Entry 8QAT (electron microscopy, 3.20 A resolution); this record covers chains A and D of the 4 polymer chains in the assembly.

== Chain A ==
Molecule: Protein Hook homolog 3
Source organism: Homo sapiens
UniProt: Q86VS8 (HOOK3_HUMAN); numbering as in UniProt (aligned over 571-718)
Chain sequence (148 residues; numbered 571 to 718; the number before each row is that of its first residue):
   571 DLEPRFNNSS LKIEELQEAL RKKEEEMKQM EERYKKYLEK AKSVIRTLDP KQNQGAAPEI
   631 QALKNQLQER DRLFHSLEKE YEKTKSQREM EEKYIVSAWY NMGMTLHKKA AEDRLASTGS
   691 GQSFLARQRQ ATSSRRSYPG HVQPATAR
Unresolved in the structure: 571-626, 706-718
Curated features (UniProtKB/Swiss-Prot):
  - modified residue (Phosphoserine): Ser693, Ser707

== Chain D ==
Molecule: AKT-interacting protein
Source organism: Homo sapiens
UniProt: Q9H8T0 (AKTIP_HUMAN); residues 1-292 here = UniProt positions 1-292
Chain sequence (292 residues; row label = number of the first residue in the row):
     1 MNPFWSMSTS SVRKRSEGEE KTLTGDVKTS PPRTAPKKQL PSIPKNALPI TKPTSPAPAA
    61 QSTNGTHASY GPFYLEYSLL AEFTLVVKQK LPGVYVQPSY RSALMWFGVI FIRHGLYQDG
   121 VFKFTVYIPD NYPDGDCPRL VFDIPVFHPL VDPTSGELDV KRAFAKWRRN HNHIWQVLMY
   181 ARRVFYKIDT ASPLNPEAAV LYEKDIQLFK SKVVDSVKVC TARLFDQPKI EDPYAISFSP
   241 WNPSVHDEAR EKMLTQKKPE EQHNKSVHVA GLSWVKPGSV QPFSKEEKTV AT
Unresolved in the structure: 1-65, 288-292
Curated features (UniProtKB/Swiss-Prot):
  - modified residue: Ser30 (Phosphoserine)

== Interface between chain A and chain D ==
Residue-residue contacts (34; chain A residue first):
  Lys653(A) with Gln118(D), hydrogen bond (backbone-side chain)
  Gln657(A) with Ile112(D), hydrogen bond (side chain-backbone); Arg113(D), hydrogen bond (side chain-backbone); Gln118(D); Asp119(D)
  Arg658(A) with Arg113(D)
  Glu661(A) with Tyr95(D), hydrogen bond; Phe111(D); Arg113(D), salt bridge
  Glu662(A) with Arg250(D), salt bridge
  Lys663(A) with Trp241(D)
  Tyr664(A) with Phe111(D), hydrophobic; Val121(D), hydrophobic; Thr221(D); Leu224(D); Phe225(D), hydrophobic; Phe238(D)
  Ile665(A) with Tyr95(D), hydrophobic
  Val666(A) with His246(D); Ala249(D), hydrophobic; Arg250(D)
  Ser667(A) with Phe238(D); Ser239(D); His246(D)
  Ala668(A) with Ser237(D); Phe238(D), hydrophobic
  Trp669(A) with Lys252(D); Met253(D), hydrophobic
  Tyr670(A) with Val245(D); His246(D)
  Asn671(A) with Ser237(D); Phe238(D); Ser239(D), hydrogen bond (side chain-backbone)
  Met672(A) with Gln97(D)
Other interface residues (no listed pair), chain A (18 interface residues in all): Thr654, Thr675, Lys679
Other interface residues (no listed pair), chain D (23 interface residues in all): Pro233, Ile236
The authors on this interface:
  - interface residues, chain A: Lys653(A)

== Overview ==
18 residues of chain A and 23 residues of chain D are in contact; the contacts include 5 hydrogen bonds and 2
salt bridges. Among the polar pairs are Glu661(A)-Arg113(D), Glu662(A)-Arg250(D) and Lys653(A)-Gln118(D). The
paper reports the interface residue Lys653(A).
Chain A is Protein Hook homolog 3 and chain D is AKT-interacting protein, both from Homo sapiens; the
structure, Cryo-EM structure of Fts-Hook3-FHIP1B at 3.2 A resolution, was determined by electron microscopy.
